PDB entry 8JP8 | electron microscopy, 3.39 A resolution | chains A and E of the 8 polymer chains in the assembly

# Chain A (and E)
Molecule: Protein ERGIC-53
Organism: Homo sapiens
Notes: chain E of this document is another copy of the same molecule, construct and numbering; everything in this record applies to it too
Reference sequence: P49257 (LMAN1_HUMAN); numbering as in UniProt (aligned over 1-510)
Chain sequence (522 residues; row label = number of the first residue in the row):
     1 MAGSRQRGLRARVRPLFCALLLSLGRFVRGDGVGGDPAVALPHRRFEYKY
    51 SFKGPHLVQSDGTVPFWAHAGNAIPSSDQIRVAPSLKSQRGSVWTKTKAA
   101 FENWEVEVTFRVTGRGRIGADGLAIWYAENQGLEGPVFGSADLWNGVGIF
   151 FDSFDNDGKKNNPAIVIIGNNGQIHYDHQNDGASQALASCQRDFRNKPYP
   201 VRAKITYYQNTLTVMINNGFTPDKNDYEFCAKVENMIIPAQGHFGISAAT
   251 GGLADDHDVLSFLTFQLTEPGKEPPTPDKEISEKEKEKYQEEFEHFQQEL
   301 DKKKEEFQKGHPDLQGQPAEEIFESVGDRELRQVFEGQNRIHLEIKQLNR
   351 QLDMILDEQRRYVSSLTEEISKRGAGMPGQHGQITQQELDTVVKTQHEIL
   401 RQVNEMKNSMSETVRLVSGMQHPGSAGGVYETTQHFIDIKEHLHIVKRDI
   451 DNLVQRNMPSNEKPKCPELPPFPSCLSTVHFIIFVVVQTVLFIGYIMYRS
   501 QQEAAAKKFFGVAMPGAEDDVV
Unresolved in the structure: 1-41, 368-522
Disulfide bonds: Cys-190/Cys-230
Differences from the reference sequence: expression tag (511-522)
Ion coordination: Ca2+ site 1: Asp-152, Phe-154, Asn-156, Asp-181; Ca2+ site 2: Asp-155, Asp-157, Asn-161, Asn-162, Asp-181
Swiss-Prot annotation at these positions:
  - region: Arg-499 to Phe-510 (Mediates interaction with RAB3GAP1, RAB3GAP2 and UBXN6)
  - motif: Phe-509, Phe-510 (ER export motif)
  - binding site (a carbohydrate): Ser-88, Asp-121, Asn-156, His-178, Gly-251 to Leu-253
  - binding site (Ca(2+)): Asp-152, Phe-154, Asn-156, Asp-181
  - site: Gln-501 (Required for ER export)
  - modified residue: Ser-425 (Phosphoserine)

# Interface between chain A and chain E
Residue-residue contacts - 9 pairs, chain A then chain E:
  Asn-161(A) / Glu-228(E)
  Gln-191(A) / Gln-191(E)
  Gln-191(A) / Arg-192(E)
  Arg-192(A) / Gln-191(E)
  Asn-218(A) / Lys-160(E)
  Phe-220(A) / Lys-160(E)
  Glu-228(A) / Asn-161(E)
  Gln-359(A) / Gln-359(E)
  Leu-366(A) / Leu-366(E)  hydrophobic
Also at the interface, not in a pair above, chain A (10 interface residues in all): Lys-160, Asp-226
Also at the interface, not in a pair above, chain E (10 interface residues in all): Lys-159, Asn-218, Phe-220

# Overview
Chain A and chain E each contribute 10 residues to their interface. Asp-152(A), Phe-154(A), Asn-156(A) and
Asp-181(A) form the Ca2+ site 1. Asp-155(A), Asp-157(A), Asn-161(A), Asn-162(A) and Asp-181(A) form the Ca2+
site 2. UniProt lists 7 carbohydrate-binding residues and 4 Ca2+-binding residues on chain A.
Both chains are Protein ERGIC-53 (Homo sapiens). Entry 8JP8 (Cryo-EM structure of the head region of
full-length ERGIC-53 with MCFD2 (Substate C)) was determined by electron microscopy (same publication as 8JP4,
8JP5, 8JP6, 8JP7, 8JP9 and 8JPG).
